Entry 6N9W (electron microscopy, 4.00 A resolution); this record covers chains B and H of the 9 polymer chains in the assembly.

== Chain B ==
Name: DNA primase/helicase
From: Enterobacteria phage T7
Notes: EC 2.7.7.-, 3.6.4.12
UniProtKB: P03692 (PRIM_BPT7); residues 1-566 here = UniProt positions 1-566
Sequence (566 residues; row label = number of the first residue in the row):
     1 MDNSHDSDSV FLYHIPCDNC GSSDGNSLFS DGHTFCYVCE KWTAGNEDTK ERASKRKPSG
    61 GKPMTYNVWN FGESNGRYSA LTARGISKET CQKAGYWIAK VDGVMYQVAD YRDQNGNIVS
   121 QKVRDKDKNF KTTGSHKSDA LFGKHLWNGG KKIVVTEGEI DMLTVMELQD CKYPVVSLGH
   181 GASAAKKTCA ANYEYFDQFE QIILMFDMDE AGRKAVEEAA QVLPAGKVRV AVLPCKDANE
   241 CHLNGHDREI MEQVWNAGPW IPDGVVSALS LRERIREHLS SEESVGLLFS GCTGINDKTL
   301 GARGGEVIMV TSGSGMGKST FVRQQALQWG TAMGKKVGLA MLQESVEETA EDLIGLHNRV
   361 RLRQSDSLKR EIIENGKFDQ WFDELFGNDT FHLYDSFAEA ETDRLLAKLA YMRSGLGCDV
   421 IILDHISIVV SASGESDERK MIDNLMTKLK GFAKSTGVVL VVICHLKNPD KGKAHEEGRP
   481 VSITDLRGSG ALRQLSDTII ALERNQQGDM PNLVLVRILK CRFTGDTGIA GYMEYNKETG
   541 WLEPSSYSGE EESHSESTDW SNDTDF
Unresolved in the structure: 1-64, 282-283, 397-401, 432-435, 550-566
Construct notes: engineered mutation Q343 (Glu in P03692)
Curated features (UniProtKB/Swiss-Prot):
  - zinc finger: C17 to C39 (C4-like)
  - region: E550 to F566 (Binding to viral DNA polymerase)
  - binding site (Zn(2+)): C17, C20, C36, C39
  - binding site (Mg(2+)): E157, D207, D237
  - binding site (ATP): S312 to S319
  - site (dTTP/dATP binding): R361, H465, R504, R522, Y535
Disulfides: C235-C241
Ion coordination: Mg2+: S319, Q343 (together with dTTP)
Ligand contacts:
  - dTTP (TTP), molecule 1: S312, G313, G315, M316, G317, K318, S319, T320, Q343, H465, R504, P511, N512, V514, Y535, K537
  - dTTP (TTP), molecule 2: Q494, K520, C521, R522, F523, T524, G525
From the paper describing this entry:
  - mutagenesis - E343Q: abolished catalytic activity (citing earlier work)
  - specificity-determining residues: H33 (citing earlier work)

== Chain H ==
Name: DNA-directed DNA polymerase
From: Enterobacteria phage T7
Notes: EC 2.7.7.7, 3.1.11.-; engineered mutation(s): D5A, E7A
UniProtKB: P00581 (DPOL_BPT7); residues 1-704 here = UniProt positions 1-704
Sequence (704 residues; each row starts with the number of its first residue):
     1 MIVSDIEANA LLESVTKFHC GVIYDYSTAE YVSYRPSDFG AYLDALEAEV ARGGLIVFHN
    61 GHKYDVPALT KLAKLQLNRE FHLPRENCID TLVLSRLIHS NLKDTDMGLL RSGKLPGKRF
   121 GSHALEAWGY RLGEMKGEYK DDFKRMLEEQ GEEYVDGMEW WNFNEEMMDY NVQDVVVTKA
   181 LLEKLLSDKH YFPPEIDFTD VGYTTFWSES LEAVDIEHRA AWLLAKQERN GFPFDTKAIE
   241 ELYVELAARR SELLRKLTET FGSWYQPKGG TEMFCHPRTG KPLPKYPRIK TPKVGGIFKK
   301 PKNKAQREGR EPCELDTREY VAGAPYTPVE HVVFNPSSRD HIQKKLQEAG WVPTKYTDKG
   361 APVVDDEVLE GVRVDDPEKQ AAIDLIKEYL MIQKRIGQSA EGDKAWLRYV AEDGKIHGSV
   421 NPNGAVTGRA THAFPNLAQI PGVRSPYGEQ CRAAFGAEHH LDGITGKPWV QAGIDASGLE
   481 LRCLAHFMAR FDNGEYAHEI LNGDIHTKNQ IAAELPTRDN AKTFIYGFLY GAGDEKIGQI
   541 VGAGKERGKE LKKKFLENTP AIAALRESIQ QTLVESSQWV AGEQQVKWKR RWIKGLDGRK
   601 VHVRSPHAAL NTLLQSAGAL ICKLWIIKTE EMLVEKGLKH GWDGDFAYMA WVHDEIQVGC
   661 RTEEIAQVVI ETAQEAMRWV GDHWNFRCLL DTEGKMGPNW AICH
Unresolved in the structure: 112-113, 269-325
Curated features (UniProtKB/Swiss-Prot):
  - binding site (Mg(2+)): D5, E7, D174, D475, A476, D654
  - binding site (substrate): H506, R518, K522, Y526
  - mutagenesis: H123 (H123S: 83% loss of exonuclease activity)
Ion coordination: Mg2+: D475, A476, D654 (together with dTTP)
Ligand contacts: dTTP (TTP): D475, A476, S477, G478, L479, E480, H506, R518, K522, Y526, D654

== How chain B and chain H interact ==
Contacting residue pairs (14; chain B residue first):
  R77(B) - E149(H)
  S79(B) - Q150(H)  hydrogen bond
  A80(B) - Q150(H)
  T82(B) - M146(H)
  T82(B) - Q150(H)
  T82(B) - N162(H)  hydrogen bond (backbone-side chain)
  A83(B) - L147(H)  hydrophobic
  A83(B) - N162(H)
  M105(B) - E148(H)
  Q107(B) - G151(H)  hydrogen bond (side chain-backbone)
  K126(B) - G151(H)
  K126(B) - E153(H)  salt bridge
  D127(B) - E153(H)
  L243(B) - N162(H)
Also at the interface, not in a pair above, chain B (12 interface residues in all): L81, N244
Also at the interface, not in a pair above, chain H (12 interface residues in all): K17, F143, E152, N164

== In short ==
Chain B and chain H each contribute 12 residues to their interface, with 3 hydrogen bonds and 1 salt bridge.
Among the polar pairs are K126(B)-E153(H), S79(B)-Q150(H) and T82(B)-N162(H). Bound to chain B: dTTP. Chain H
binds dTTP. The paper reports that E343Q of chain B abolishes catalytic activity; the specificity determinant
H33(B).
Chain B is DNA primase/helicase and chain H is DNA-directed DNA polymerase, both from Enterobacteria phage T7;
the structure, Structure of bacteriophage T7 lagging-strand DNA polymerase (D5A/E7A) and gp4
(helicase/primase) bound to DNA including RNA/DNA ..., was determined by electron microscopy, deposited
together with 6N7I, 6N7N, 6N7S, 6N7T, 6N7V, 6N7W and 3 further entries.
